9KNQ - chains A and C of the 5 polymer chains in the assembly; structure by electron microscopy, 3.00 A resolution.

Chain A:
Name: RNA-directed RNA polymerase L
Organism: Measles virus strain Ichinose-B95a
Notes: EC 2.7.7.48, 3.6.1.-, 2.7.7.88, 2.1.1.375
UniProt: Q9WMB3 (L_MEASC); numbering as in UniProt (aligned over 1-2183)
Amino-acid sequence (2183 residues; row label = number of the first residue in the row):
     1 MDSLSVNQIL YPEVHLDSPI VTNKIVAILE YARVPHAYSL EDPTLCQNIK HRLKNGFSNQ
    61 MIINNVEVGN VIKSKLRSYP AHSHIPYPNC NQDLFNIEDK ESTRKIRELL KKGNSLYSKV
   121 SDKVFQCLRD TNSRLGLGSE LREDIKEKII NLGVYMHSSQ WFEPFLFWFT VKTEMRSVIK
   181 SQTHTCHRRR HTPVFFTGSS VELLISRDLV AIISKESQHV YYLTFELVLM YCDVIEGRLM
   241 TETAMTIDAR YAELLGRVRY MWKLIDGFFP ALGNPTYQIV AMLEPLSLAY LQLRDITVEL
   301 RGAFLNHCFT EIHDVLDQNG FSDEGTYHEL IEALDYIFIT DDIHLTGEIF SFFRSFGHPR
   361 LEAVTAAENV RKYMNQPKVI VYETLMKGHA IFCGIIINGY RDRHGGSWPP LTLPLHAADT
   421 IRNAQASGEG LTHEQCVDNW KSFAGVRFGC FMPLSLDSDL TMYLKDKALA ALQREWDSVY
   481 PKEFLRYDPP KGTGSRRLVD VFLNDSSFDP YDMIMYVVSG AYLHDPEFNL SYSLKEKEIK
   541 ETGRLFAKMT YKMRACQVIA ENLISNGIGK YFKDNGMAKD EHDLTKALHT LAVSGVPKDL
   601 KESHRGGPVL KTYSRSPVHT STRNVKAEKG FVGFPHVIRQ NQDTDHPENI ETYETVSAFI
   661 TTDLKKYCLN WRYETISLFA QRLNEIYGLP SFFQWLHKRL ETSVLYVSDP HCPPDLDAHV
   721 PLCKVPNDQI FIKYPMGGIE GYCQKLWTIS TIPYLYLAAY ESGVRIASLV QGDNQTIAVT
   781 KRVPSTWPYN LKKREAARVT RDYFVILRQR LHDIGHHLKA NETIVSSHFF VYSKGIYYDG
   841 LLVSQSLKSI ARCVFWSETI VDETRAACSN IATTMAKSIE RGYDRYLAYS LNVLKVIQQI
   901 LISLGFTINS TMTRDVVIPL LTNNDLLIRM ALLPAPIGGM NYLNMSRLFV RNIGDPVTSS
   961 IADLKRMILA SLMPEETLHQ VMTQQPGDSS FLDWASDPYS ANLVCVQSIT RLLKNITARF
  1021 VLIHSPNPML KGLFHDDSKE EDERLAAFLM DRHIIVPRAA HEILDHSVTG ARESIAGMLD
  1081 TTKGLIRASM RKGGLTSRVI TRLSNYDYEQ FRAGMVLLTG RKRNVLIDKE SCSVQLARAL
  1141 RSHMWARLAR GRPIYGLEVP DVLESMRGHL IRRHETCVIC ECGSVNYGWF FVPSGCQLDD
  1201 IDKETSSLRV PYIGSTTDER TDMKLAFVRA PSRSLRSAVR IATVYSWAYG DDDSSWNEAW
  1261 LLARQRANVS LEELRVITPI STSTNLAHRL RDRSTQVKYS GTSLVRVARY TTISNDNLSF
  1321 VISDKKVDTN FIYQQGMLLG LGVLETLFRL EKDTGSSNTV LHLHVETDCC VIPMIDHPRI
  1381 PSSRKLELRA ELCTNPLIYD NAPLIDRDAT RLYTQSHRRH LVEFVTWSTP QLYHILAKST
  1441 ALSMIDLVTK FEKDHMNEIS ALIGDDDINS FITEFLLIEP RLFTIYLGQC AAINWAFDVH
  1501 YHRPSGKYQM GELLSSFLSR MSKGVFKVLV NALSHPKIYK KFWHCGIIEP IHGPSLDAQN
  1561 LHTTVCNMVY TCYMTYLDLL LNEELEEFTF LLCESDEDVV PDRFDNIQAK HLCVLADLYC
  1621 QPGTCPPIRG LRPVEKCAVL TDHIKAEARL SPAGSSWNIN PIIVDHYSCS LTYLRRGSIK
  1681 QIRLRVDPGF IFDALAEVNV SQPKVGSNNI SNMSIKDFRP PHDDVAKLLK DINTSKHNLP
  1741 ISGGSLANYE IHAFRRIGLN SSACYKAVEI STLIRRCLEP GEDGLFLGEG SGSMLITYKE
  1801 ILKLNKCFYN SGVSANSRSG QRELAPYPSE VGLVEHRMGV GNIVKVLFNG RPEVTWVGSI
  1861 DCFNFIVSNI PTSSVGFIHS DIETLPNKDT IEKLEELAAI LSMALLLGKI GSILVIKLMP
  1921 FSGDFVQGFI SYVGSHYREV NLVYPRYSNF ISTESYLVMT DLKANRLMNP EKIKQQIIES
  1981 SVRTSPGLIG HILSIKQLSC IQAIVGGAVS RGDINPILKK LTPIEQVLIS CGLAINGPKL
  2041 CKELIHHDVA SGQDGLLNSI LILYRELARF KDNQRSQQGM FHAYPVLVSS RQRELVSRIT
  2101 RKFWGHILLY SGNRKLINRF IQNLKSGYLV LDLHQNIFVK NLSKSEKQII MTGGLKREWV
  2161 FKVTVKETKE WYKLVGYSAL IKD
Not modelled in the structure: 1-6, 575-650, 1204-1227, 1286-1299, 1405-2183
Metal / ion sites: Zn2+ site 1: Cys1132, Cys1369, Cys1370; Zn2+ site 2: Cys1177, His1364

Chain C:
Name: Phosphoprotein
Organism: Measles virus strain Ichinose-B95a
UniProt: Q9WMB4 (PHOSP_MEASC); residues 1-507 here = UniProt positions 1-507
Amino-acid sequence (507 residues; row label = number of the first residue in the row):
     1 MAEEQARHVK NGLECIRALK AEPIGSLAVE EAMAAWSEIS DNPGQDRATC KEEEAGSSGL
    61 SKPCLSAIGS TEGGAPRIRG QGSGESDDDA ETLGIPSRNL QASSTGLQCY HVYDHSGEAV
   121 KGIQDADSIM VQSGLDGDST LSGGDDESEN SDVDIGEPDT EGYAITDRGS APISMGFRAS
   181 DVETAEGGEI HELLKLQSRG NNFPKLGKTL NVPPPPNPSR ASTSETPIKK GTDARLASFG
   241 TEIASLLTGG ATQCARKSPS EPSGPGAPAG NVPECVSNAA LIQEWTPESG TTISPRSQNN
   301 EEGGDYYDDE LFSDVQDIKT ALAKIHEDNQ KIISKLESLL LLKGEVESIK KQINRQNISI
   361 STLEGHLSSI MIAIPGLGKD PNDPTADVEL NPDLKPIIGR DSGRALAEVL KKPVASRQLQ
   421 GMTNGRTSSR GQLLKEFQLK PIGKKVSSAV GFVPDTGPAS RSVIRSIIKS SRLEEDRKRY
   481 LMTLLDDIKG ANDLAKFHQM LMKIIMK
Not modelled in the structure: 1-328, 376-391, 412-432

Chain A / chain C interface:
Residue-residue contacts - 32 pairs, chain A then chain C:
  Leu293(A) - Ser470(C)
  Val298(A) - Met502(C)  hydrophobic
  Glu299(A) - Gly451(C)
  Glu299(A) - Phe452(C)
  Leu300(A) - Val450(C)
  Arg301(A) - Ile467(C)
  Ala303(A) - Ser448(C)
  Asn306(A) - Ser447(C)
  Asn306(A) - Val463(C)
  Phe309(A) - Ser462(C)
  Phe309(A) - Val463(C)  hydrophobic
  Phe309(A) - Ser466(C)
  Thr310(A) - Ala459(C)
  Tyr327(A) - Ser462(C)
  His328(A) - Arg465(C)  hydrogen bond
  Glu332(A) - Lys469(C)  salt bridge
  Asp335(A) - Ser466(C)
  Asp335(A) - Lys469(C)  salt bridge
  Ile339(A) - Lys469(C)
  Pro377(A) - Glu408(C)
  Glu674(A) - Arg400(C)  salt bridge
  Glu701(A) - Arg400(C)  salt bridge
  Met736(A) - Arg400(C)
  Arg801(A) - Val450(C)  hydrogen bond (side chain-backbone)
  Arg808(A) - Leu439(C)
  Arg808(A) - Lys440(C)  hydrogen bond (side chain-backbone)
  Arg808(A) - Ile442(C)
  Gln809(A) - Leu439(C)
  His812(A) - Leu439(C)
  Ala820(A) - Ser448(C)  hydrogen bond (backbone-side chain)
  Ala820(A) - Ala449(C)  hydrogen bond (backbone-backbone)
  Thr823(A) - Ala449(C)
Interface residues without a listed pair, chain A (35 interface residues in all): Tyr290, Gly302, Leu305, His313, Ile331, Val379, Tyr673, Phe804, Val805, Asn821, Val825
Interface residues without a listed pair, chain C (25 interface residues in all): Gln438, Pro458, Ser460, Ile505, Met506

In short:
Chain A and chain C form an interface of 35 and 25 residues respectively; the contacts include 5 hydrogen
bonds and 4 salt bridges. Polar pairs include Glu332(A)-Lys469(C), Asp335(A)-Lys469(C) and
Glu674(A)-Arg400(C). Cys1132(A), Cys1369(A) and Cys1370(A) form the Zn2+ site 1.
Chain A is RNA-directed RNA polymerase L and chain C is Phosphoprotein, both from Measles virus strain
Ichinose-B95a; the structure, Measles virus L-P complex in apo state, was determined by electron microscopy,
deposited together with 9KNT, 9KNV and 9KNZ.
